PDB entry 5VCB | X-ray diffraction, 4.10 A resolution (low resolution: residue-level contacts below are approximate; hydrogen-bond / salt-bridge calls are withheld) | chains c and f of the 6 polymer chains in the assembly

Chain c:
Protein: Holo-[acyl-carrier-protein] synthase
Organism: Escherichia coli (strain K12)
Notes: EC 2.7.8.7
UniProt: P24224 (ACPS_ECOLI); residues 1-126 here = UniProt positions 1-126
Chain sequence (126 residues; row label = number of the first residue in the row):
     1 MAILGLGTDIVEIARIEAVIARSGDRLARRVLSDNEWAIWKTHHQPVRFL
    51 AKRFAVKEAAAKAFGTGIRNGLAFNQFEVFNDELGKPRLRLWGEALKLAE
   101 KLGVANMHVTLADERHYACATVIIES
Not modelled in the structure: 1, 66-70
Small-molecule neighbours:
  - 4'-phosphopantetheine (PNS), molecule 1: Lys52, Leu111, Ala112, Asp113
  - 4'-phosphopantetheine (PNS), molecule 2: Glu58, Ala61, Lys62

Chain f:
Protein: Acyl carrier protein
Organism: Escherichia coli O45:K1 (strain S88 / ExPEC)
UniProt: B7MJ81 (ACP_ECO45); residues 1-77 here correspond to UniProt positions 2-78 (UniProt number = residue number + 1)
Chain sequence (79 residues; numbered -1 to 77; the number before each row is that of its first residue; numbers below 1 keep their minus sign (Met-1 is residue -1)):
    -1 MGSTIEERVKKIIGEQLGVKQEEVTNNASFVEDLGADSLDTVELVMALEE
    49 EFDTEIPDEEAEKITTVQAAIDYINGHQA
Not modelled in the structure: -1 to 0
Glycans and other covalent adducts: 4'-phosphopantetheine (PNS) linked to Ser36
Construct notes: initiating methionine (-1); expression tag (0)
UniProt features mapped onto this chain:
  - modified residue: Ser36 (O-(pantetheine 4'-phosphoryl)serine)

How chain c and chain f interact:
Contacting residue pairs (12):
  Arg15(c) with Asp35(f); Leu37(f)
  Val19(c) with Glu41(f)
  Arg22(c) with Glu41(f)
  Arg26(c) with Met44(f); Glu48(f)
  Leu27(c) with Val40(f)
  Arg30(c) with Val40(f); Met44(f); Asp56(f)
  Leu72(c) with Glu57(f)
  Phe74(c) with Asp56(f)
Other interface residues (no listed pair), chain c (11 interface residues in all): Phe54, Glu58, Gly71
Other interface residues (no listed pair), chain f (10 interface residues in all): Ser36, Ala45

In short:
11 residues of chain c face 10 of chain f across their interface. Chain c binds 4'-phosphopantetheine.
4'-phosphopantetheine is covalently linked to Ser36(f).
Chain c is Holo-[acyl-carrier-protein] synthase (Escherichia coli (strain K12)) and chain f is Acyl carrier
protein (Escherichia coli O45:K1 (strain S88 / ExPEC)); the structure, Crystal structure of
holo-(acyl-carrier-protein) synthase:holo(acyl-carrier-protein) complex from Escherichia Coli, was determined
by X-ray diffraction, deposited together with 5VBX.
